Entry 5OWL (X-ray diffraction, 2.23 A resolution); this record covers chain A.

Chain A:
Protein: Casein kinase II subunit alpha
Organism: Homo sapiens
Notes: EC 2.7.11.1
UniProt: P68400 (CSK21_HUMAN); residues 1-335 here = UniProt positions 1-335
Sequence (335 residues; row label = number of the first residue in the row):
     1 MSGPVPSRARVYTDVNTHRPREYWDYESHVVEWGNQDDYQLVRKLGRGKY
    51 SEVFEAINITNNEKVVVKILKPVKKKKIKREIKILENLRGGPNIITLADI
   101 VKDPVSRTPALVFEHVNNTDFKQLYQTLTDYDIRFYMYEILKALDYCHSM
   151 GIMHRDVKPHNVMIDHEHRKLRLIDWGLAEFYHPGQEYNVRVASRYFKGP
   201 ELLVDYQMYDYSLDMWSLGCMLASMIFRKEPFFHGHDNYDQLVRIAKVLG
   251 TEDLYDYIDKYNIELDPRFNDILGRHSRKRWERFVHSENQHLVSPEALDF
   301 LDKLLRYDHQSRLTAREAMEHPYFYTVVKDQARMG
Not modelled in the structure: 1, 333-335
Small-molecule neighbours: 3-aminopropyl-4 (B0K; 3-[4,5,6,7-tetrakis(bromanyl)benzimidazol-1-yl]propan-1-amine): Leu-45, Val-53, Val-66, Lys-68, Ile-95, Phe-113, Glu-114, Val-116, Asn-118, Met-163, Ile-174, Asp-175
Swiss-Prot annotation at these positions:
  - region: Gln-36 to Leu-41 (Interaction with beta subunit)
  - active site: Asp-156 (Proton acceptor)
  - binding site (ATP): Leu-45 to Val-53, Lys-68
  - natural variant: Arg-47 (R47Q: In OCNDS), Tyr-50 (Y50S: In OCNDS), Asp-175 (D175G: In OCNDS), Lys-198 (K198R: In OCNDS)

Summary:
Ligands of chain A: 3-aminopropyl-4. From UniProt: active-site residue Asp-156 and 10 ATP-binding residues.
Chain A is Casein kinase II subunit alpha (Homo sapiens); the structure, Low salt structure of human protein
kinase CK2alpha in complex with 3-aminopropyl-4,5,6,7-tetrabromobenzimidazol, was determined by X-ray
diffraction, deposited together with 5OWH.
